Entry 8VBX (electron microscopy, 3.23 A resolution); this record covers chains A and B of the 24 polymer chains in the assembly.

# Chain A (and B)
Protein: Tail nozzle (gp51)
From: Pectobacterium phage PhiM1
Notes: chain B of this document is another copy of the same molecule, construct and numbering; everything in this record applies to it too
Reference sequence: A0A1P7WFX2 (A0A1P7WFX2_9CAUD); residues 1-776 here = UniProt positions 1-776
Chain sequence (776 residues; numbered 1 to 776; the number before each row is that of its first residue):
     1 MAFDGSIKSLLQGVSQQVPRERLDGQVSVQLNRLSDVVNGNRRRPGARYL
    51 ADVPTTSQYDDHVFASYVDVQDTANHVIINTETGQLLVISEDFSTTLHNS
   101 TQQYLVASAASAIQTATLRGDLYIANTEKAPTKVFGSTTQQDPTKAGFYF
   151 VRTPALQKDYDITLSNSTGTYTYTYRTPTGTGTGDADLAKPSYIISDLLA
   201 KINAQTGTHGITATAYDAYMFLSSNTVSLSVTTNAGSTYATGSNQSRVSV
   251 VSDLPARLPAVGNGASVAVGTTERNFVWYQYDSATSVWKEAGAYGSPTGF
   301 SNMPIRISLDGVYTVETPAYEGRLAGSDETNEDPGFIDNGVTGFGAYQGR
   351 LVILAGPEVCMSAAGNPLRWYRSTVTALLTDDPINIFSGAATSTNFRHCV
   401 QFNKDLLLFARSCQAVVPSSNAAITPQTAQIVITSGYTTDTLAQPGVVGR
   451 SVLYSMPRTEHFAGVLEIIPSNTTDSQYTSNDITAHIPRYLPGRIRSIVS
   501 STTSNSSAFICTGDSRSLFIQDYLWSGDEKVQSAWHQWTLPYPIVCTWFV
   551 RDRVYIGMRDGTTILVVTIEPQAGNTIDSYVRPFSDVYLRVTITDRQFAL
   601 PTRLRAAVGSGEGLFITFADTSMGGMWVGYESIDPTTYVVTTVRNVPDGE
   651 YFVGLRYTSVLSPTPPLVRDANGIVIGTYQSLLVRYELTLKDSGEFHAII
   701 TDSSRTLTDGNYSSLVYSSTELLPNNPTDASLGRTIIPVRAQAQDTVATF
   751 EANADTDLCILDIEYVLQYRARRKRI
Unresolved in the structure: 1, 143-264, 272-275

# How chain A and chain B interact
Contacting residue pairs (70):
  A2(A) with R773(B), hydrogen bond (backbone-side chain)
  F3(A) with R773(B), hydrogen bond (backbone-side chain); K774(B); I776(B), hydrophobic
  D4(A) with R773(B), salt bridge; K774(B); R775(B), salt bridge; I776(B)
  S6(A) with I674(B)
  K8(A) with R20(B), hydrogen bond (backbone-side chain); I674(B)
  L11(A) with E21(B)
  V37(A) with Q17(B); E21(B)
  V38(A) with Q16(B); Q17(B); V18(B), hydrogen bond (backbone-backbone)
  Y67(A) with T392(B); S412(B)
  V68(A) with T392(B)
  D69(A) with S393(B)
  D72(A) with R411(B), hydrogen bond (backbone-side chain)
  A74(A) with R411(B)
  T115(A) with A391(B)
  A116(A) with A391(B)
  T117(A) with G389(B); A390(B), hydrogen bond (backbone-backbone); T392(B), hydrogen bond (side chain-backbone)
  L118(A) with S388(B)
  R119(A) with F387(B)
  Q348(A) with Q430(B)
  Q401(A) with G389(B), hydrogen bond (side chain-backbone); I433(B)
  F402(A) with I433(B); T434(B)
  N403(A) with Q477(B)
  K404(A) with I433(B), hydrogen bond (backbone-backbone)
  S419(A) with Q430(B)
  S420(A) with Q430(B)
  N421(A) with S420(B); Q430(B)
  A422(A) with Q430(B)
  A423(A) with Q430(B)
  G449(A) with G436(B)
  R450(A) with Y437(B); T479(B); S480(B), hydrogen bond (side chain-backbone); N481(B), hydrogen bond
  S471(A) with Q477(B)
  N472(A) with S471(B), hydrogen bond (backbone-side chain); T474(B)
  T473(A) with T473(B), hydrogen bond; T474(B)
  T474(A) with T474(B); Q477(B), hydrogen bond (backbone-side chain)
  T502(A) with Y437(B); T438(B)
  T503(A) with M456(B); P457(B); R458(B)
  G527(A) with N481(B)
  R551(A) with R411(B)
  Q572(A) with T459(B)
  T689(A) with T678(B)
  T720(A) with S704(B)
  S731(A) with S703(B)
  L732(A) with Q742(B)
  R734(A) with Y679(B)
  L761(A) with R20(B)
  L767(A) with R773(B), hydrogen bond (backbone-side chain)
Other interface residues (no listed pair), chain A (56 interface residues in all): G5, N39, S66, L122, A346, G349, G365, F549, G733, D762
Other interface residues (no listed pair), chain B (53 interface residues in all): P357, E358, Q427, T428, A429, V432, S435, Y478, R489, V675, D745

# In short
Chain A and chain B form an interface of 56 and 53 residues respectively, with 15 hydrogen bonds and 2 salt
bridges. Among the polar pairs are D4(A)-R773(B), D4(A)-R775(B) and A2(A)-R773(B).
Both chains are Tail nozzle (gp51) (Pectobacterium phage PhiM1). Entry 8VBX (C6 nozzle and fibre complex of
the mature bacteriophage PhiM1 particle) was determined by electron microscopy together with 8VB0, 8VB2 and
8VB4 from the same study.
